Entry 1QJC (X-ray diffraction, 1.63 A resolution); this record covers chains A and B.

== Chain A (and B) ==
Protein: Phosphopantetheine adenylyltransferase
From: Escherichia coli
Notes: EC 2.7.7.3; chain B of this document is another copy of the same molecule, construct and numbering; everything in this record applies to it too
UniProt: P23875 (KDTB_ECOLI); residue numbers follow UniProt; this construct covers 2-159
Amino-acid sequence (158 residues; row label = number of the first residue in the row):
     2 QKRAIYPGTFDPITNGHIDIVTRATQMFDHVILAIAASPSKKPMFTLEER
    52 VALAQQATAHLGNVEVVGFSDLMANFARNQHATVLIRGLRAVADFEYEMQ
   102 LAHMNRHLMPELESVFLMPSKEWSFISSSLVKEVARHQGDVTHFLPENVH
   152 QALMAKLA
Disordered / not traced: 2

== How chain A and chain B interact ==
Pairs across the interface (47; chain A residue first):
  Lys3(A) - Gln27(B)  hydrogen bond (side chain-backbone)
  Lys3(A) - Met28(B)
  Arg24(A) - Arg107(B)
  Arg24(A) - Glu114(B)  salt bridge
  Gln27(A) - Lys3(B)  hydrogen bond (backbone-side chain)
  Met28(A) - Lys3(B)
  Met28(A) - Val85(B)  hydrophobic
  Met28(A) - Glu114(B)
  Met28(A) - Val116(B)  hydrophobic
  Phe29(A) - Met28(B)  hydrophobic
  Leu90(A) - Leu90(B)  hydrophobic
  Leu90(A) - Phe96(B)  hydrophobic
  Arg91(A) - Phe96(B)
  Ala92(A) - Met100(B)  hydrophobic
  Phe96(A) - Leu90(B)  hydrophobic
  Phe96(A) - Ala92(B)
  Phe96(A) - Val93(B)
  Glu97(A) - Val93(B)
  Met100(A) - Arg91(B)
  Ala103(A) - Met119(B)  hydrophobic
  His104(A) - Met119(B)
  His104(A) - Pro120(B)
  His104(A) - Lys122(B)
  Arg107(A) - Arg24(B)
  Arg107(A) - Met119(B)  hydrogen bond (side chain-backbone)
  Arg107(A) - Pro120(B)  hydrogen bond (side chain-backbone)
  Arg107(A) - Ser121(B)
  Glu114(A) - Arg24(B)  salt bridge
  Glu114(A) - Met28(B)
  Ser115(A) - Leu118(B)
  Val116(A) - Met28(B)  hydrophobic
  Val116(A) - Val116(B)  hydrophobic
  Val116(A) - Phe117(B)
  Val116(A) - Leu118(B)  hydrophobic
  Phe117(A) - Ser115(B)
  Phe117(A) - Val116(B)
  Phe117(A) - Phe117(B)  hydrogen bond (backbone-backbone)
  Leu118(A) - Val116(B)  hydrophobic
  Met119(A) - Met100(B)  hydrophobic
  Met119(A) - Ala103(B)  hydrophobic
  Met119(A) - His104(B)
  Met119(A) - Arg107(B)  hydrogen bond (backbone-side chain)
  Met119(A) - Phe117(B)  hydrophobic
  Pro120(A) - His104(B)
  Pro120(A) - Arg107(B)  hydrogen bond (backbone-side chain)
  Ser121(A) - Arg107(B)
  Lys122(A) - His104(B)
Also at the interface, not in a pair above, chain A (25 interface residues in all): Val85, Ser125
Also at the interface, not in a pair above, chain B (25 interface residues in all): Phe29, Ser125

== In short ==
The chain A/chain B interface involves 25 residues from each chain; the contacts include 7 hydrogen bonds and
2 salt bridges. Among the polar pairs are Arg24(A)-Glu114(B), Lys3(A)-Gln27(B) and Arg107(A)-Met119(B).
Both chains are Phosphopantetheine adenylyltransferase (Escherichia coli). Entry 1QJC (Phosphopantetheine
Adenylyltransferase from Escherichia coli in complex with 4'-phosphopantetheine) was determined by X-ray
diffraction, deposited together with 1GN8.
